PDB entry 1C3V | X-ray diffraction, 2.39 A resolution | chains A and B

[Chain A]
Name: Dihydrodipicolinate reductase
Source organism: Mycobacterium tuberculosis
Notes: EC 1.3.1.26
UniProt: P72024 (DAPB_MYCTU); residues 501-745 here correspond to UniProt positions 1-245 (UniProt number = residue number - 500)
Sequence (245 residues; each row starts with the number of its first residue):
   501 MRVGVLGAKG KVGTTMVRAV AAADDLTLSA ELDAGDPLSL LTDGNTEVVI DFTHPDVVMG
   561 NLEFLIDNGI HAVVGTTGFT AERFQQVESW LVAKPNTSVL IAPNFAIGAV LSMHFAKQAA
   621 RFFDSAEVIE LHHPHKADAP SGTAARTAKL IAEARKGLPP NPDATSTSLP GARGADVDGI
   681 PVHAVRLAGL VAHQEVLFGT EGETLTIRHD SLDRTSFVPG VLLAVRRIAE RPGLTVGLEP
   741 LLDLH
Residues lining bound ligands:
  - NADPH (NDP; NADPH dihydro-nicotinamide-adenine-dinucleotide phosphate): L506, G507, K509, G510, K511, V512, G513, D533, A534, F552, T553, P555, V557, N561, G575, T576, T577, A602, P603, N604, F605, H633, K636, D638, F717
  - pyridine-2,6-dicarboxylic acid (PDC): T577, P603, N604, H632, H633, K636, D638, S641, G642, T643, A692, F717

[Chain B]
Name: Dihydrodipicolinate reductase
Source organism: Mycobacterium tuberculosis
Notes: EC 1.3.1.26
UniProt: P72024 (DAPB_MYCTU); residues 1001-1245 here correspond to UniProt positions 1-245 (UniProt number = residue number - 1000)
Sequence (245 residues; row label = number of the first residue in the row):
  1001 MRVGVLGAKG KVGTTMVRAV AAADDLTLSA ELDAGDPLSL LTDGNTEVVI DFTHPDVVMG
  1061 NLEFLIDNGI HAVVGTTGFT AERFQQVESW LVAKPNTSVL IAPNFAIGAV LSMHFAKQAA
  1121 RFFDSAEVIE LHHPHKADAP SGTAARTAKL IAEARKGLPP NPDATSTSLP GARGADVDGI
  1181 PVHAVRLAGL VAHQEVLFGT EGETLTIRHD SLDRTSFVPG VLLAVRRIAE RPGLTVGLEP
  1241 LLDLH
Residues lining bound ligands:
  - NADPH (NDP; NADPH dihydro-nicotinamide-adenine-dinucleotide phosphate): L1006, G1007, K1009, G1010, K1011, V1012, G1013, L1032, D1033, A1034, F1052, T1053, P1055, V1057, N1061, G1075, T1076, T1077, A1102, P1103, N1104, F1105, K1136, D1138, R1214, F1217
  - pyridine-2,6-dicarboxylic acid (PDC): T1077, P1103, N1104, H1132, H1133, K1136, D1138, S1141, G1142, T1143, A1192, F1217

[Chain A / chain B interface]
Contacting residue pairs (57):
  A606(A) - E1203(B)
  I607(A) - F1122(B)  hydrophobic
  I607(A) - E1203(B)  hydrogen bond (backbone-side chain)
  G608(A) - E1203(B)  hydrogen bond (backbone-side chain)
  G608(A) - L1205(B)
  L611(A) - F1123(B)  hydrophobic
  S612(A) - L1205(B)
  H614(A) - Q1118(B)
  F615(A) - F1115(B)  hydrophobic
  F615(A) - Q1118(B)
  F615(A) - A1119(B)  hydrophobic
  Q618(A) - H1114(B)
  Q618(A) - F1115(B)
  Q618(A) - Q1118(B)  hydrogen bond
  A619(A) - L1111(B)  hydrophobic
  A619(A) - F1115(B)  hydrophobic
  F622(A) - I1107(B)  hydrophobic
  F622(A) - L1242(B)  hydrophobic
  F622(A) - L1244(B)  hydrophobic
  F623(A) - G1108(B)
  F623(A) - L1111(B)  hydrophobic
  E701(A) - T1215(B)  hydrogen bond
  E701(A) - S1216(B)
  G702(A) - D1210(B)
  G702(A) - S1211(B)
  G702(A) - L1212(B)  hydrogen bond (backbone-backbone)
  G702(A) - D1213(B)  hydrogen bond (backbone-backbone)
  G702(A) - S1216(B)
  E703(A) - A1106(B)
  E703(A) - I1107(B)  hydrogen bond (side chain-backbone)
  E703(A) - G1108(B)  hydrogen bond (side chain-backbone)
  E703(A) - H1209(B)  salt bridge
  E703(A) - D1210(B)
  E703(A) - S1216(B)
  T704(A) - H1209(B)
  T704(A) - D1210(B)  hydrogen bond (backbone-backbone)
  L705(A) - G1108(B)
  L705(A) - S1112(B)
  L705(A) - R1208(B)
  T706(A) - T1206(B)
  T706(A) - I1207(B)
  T706(A) - R1208(B)  hydrogen bond (backbone-backbone)
  I707(A) - T1206(B)
  R708(A) - L1205(B)
  R708(A) - T1206(B)  hydrogen bond (backbone-backbone)
  H709(A) - E1203(B)  salt bridge
  H709(A) - T1204(B)
  D710(A) - E1203(B)
  D710(A) - T1204(B)  hydrogen bond (backbone-backbone)
  S711(A) - G1202(B)
  L712(A) - G1202(B)  hydrogen bond (backbone-backbone)
  D713(A) - G1202(B)  hydrogen bond (backbone-backbone)
  T715(A) - E1201(B)
  S716(A) - E1201(B)
  S716(A) - G1202(B)
  S716(A) - E1203(B)
  H745(A) - F1122(B)
Other interface residues (no listed pair), chain A (29 interface residues in all): A609, L742
Other interface residues (no listed pair), chain B (30 interface residues in all): A1109, D1243

[Overview]
29 residues of chain A face 30 of chain B across their interface; the contacts include 14 hydrogen bonds and 2
salt bridges. Polar contacts include E703(A)-H1209(B), H709(A)-E1203(B) and I607(A)-E1203(B). Chain A binds
NADPH and pyridine-2,6-dicarboxylic acid. Ligands of chain B: NADPH and pyridine-2,6-dicarboxylic acid.
Chain A and chain B are both Dihydrodipicolinate reductase (Mycobacterium tuberculosis); the structure,
Dihydrodipicolinate reductase from mycobacterium tuberculosis complexed with NADPH and pdc, was determined by
X-ray diffraction (same publication as 1P9L).
